PDB entry 8G3O | electron microscopy, 3.10 A resolution | chains E and H of the 10 polymer chains in the assembly

== Chain E ==
Molecule: FNI9 Fab heavy chain
Source organism: Homo sapiens
Notes: antibody fragment or engineered binder
Sequence (231 residues; each row starts with the number of its first residue):
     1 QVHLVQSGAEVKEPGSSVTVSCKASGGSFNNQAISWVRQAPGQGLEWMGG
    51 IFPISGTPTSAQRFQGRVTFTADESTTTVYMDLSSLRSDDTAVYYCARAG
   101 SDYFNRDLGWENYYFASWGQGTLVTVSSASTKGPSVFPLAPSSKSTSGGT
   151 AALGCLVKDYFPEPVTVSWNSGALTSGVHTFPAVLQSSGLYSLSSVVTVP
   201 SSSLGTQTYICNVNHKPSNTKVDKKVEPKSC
Not modelled in the structure: 131-231
Disulfide bonds: Cys22-Cys96

== Chain H ==
Molecule: Neuraminidase
Source organism: Influenza A virus
UniProtKB: A0A411D019 (A0A411D019_9INFA); residues 82-468 here = UniProt positions 82-468
Sequence (492 residues; each row starts with the number of its first residue; numbers below 1 keep their minus sign (Met-22 is residue -22)):
   -22 METDTLLLWVLLLWVPGSTGDHHHHHHGSGLNDIFEAQKIEWHEGSIINE
    28 TADDIVYRLTVIIDDRYESLKNLITLRADRLEMIINDNVSTILASGLVPR
    78 GSGSAEYRNWSKPQCGITGFAPFSKDNSIRLSAGGDIWVTREPYVSCDLD
   128 KCYQFALGQGTTLNNVHSNNTVRDRTPYRTLLMNELGVPFHLGTKQVCIA
   178 WSSSSCHDGKAWLHVCITGDDKNATASFIYNGRLVDSVVSWSNDILRTQE
   228 SECVCINGTCTVVMTDGNATGKADTKILFIEEGKIVHTSKLSGSAQHVEE
   278 CSCYPRYPGVRCVCRDNWKGSNRPIIDINIKDHSIVSSYVCSGLVGDTPR
   328 KSDSSSSSHCLNPNNEEGGHGVKGWAFDDGNDVWMGRTINETSRLGYETF
   378 KVVEGWSNPKSKLQINRQVIVDRGDRSGYSGIFSVEGKSCINRCFYVELI
   428 RGRKEETEVLWTSNSIVVFCGTSGTYGTGSWPDGADLNLMHT
Not modelled in the structure: -22 to 81
Disulfide bonds: Cys92-Cys417, Cys124-Cys129, Cys175-Cys193, Cys183-Cys230, Cys232-Cys237, Cys278-Cys291, Cys280-Cys289, Cys318-Cys337, Cys421-Cys447
Covalently attached groups: N-acetylglucosamine (NAG) linked to Asn86, Asn146, Asn234, Asn367; glycan linked to Asn200, Asn245
Construct notes: initiating methionine (-22); expression tag (-21 to 81, 469)
Ion coordination: Ca2+: Asp293, Gly297, Asp324, Gly345, His347
Reported in the primary citation:
  - post-translational modification sites: Asn245

== Chain E / chain H interface ==
Pairs across the interface (31; chain E residue first):
  Ile54(E) with Lys199(H)
  Ser55(E) with Lys199(H)
  Gly56(E) with Lys199(H)
  Thr57(E) with Asp221(H), hydrogen bond; Ile222(H)
  Pro58(E) with Asp221(H)
  Gln62(E) with Lys296(H), hydrogen bond
  Asp102(E) with Arg150(H), salt bridge
  Tyr103(E) with Arg150(H); Asp151(H), hydrogen bond; Arg152(H), hydrogen bond (side chain-backbone)
  Phe104(E) with Arg152(H), hydrogen bond (backbone-side chain); Ile222(H), hydrophobic
  Asn105(E) with Val149(H), hydrogen bond (side chain-backbone); Asp151(H)
  Arg106(E) with Glu119(H), salt bridge; Asp151(H), salt bridge; Arg152(H); Trp178(H), hydrogen bond (side chain-backbone); Ser179(H); Ile222(H); Arg224(H); Glu227(H), salt bridge
  Asp107(E) with Arg118(H), salt bridge; Arg292(H), salt bridge; His347(H), hydrogen bond (backbone-side chain); Arg371(H), salt bridge; Tyr406(H), hydrogen bond
  Leu108(E) with Arg371(H)
  Trp110(E) with Trp295(H), hydrophobic
  Glu111(E) with Lys431(H), salt bridge
Interface residues without a listed pair, chain H (24 interface residues in all): Arg156, Asp198, Asn294, Gly348

== Summary ==
The interface between chain E and chain H involves 15 residues on one side and 24 on the other, with 9
hydrogen bonds and 8 salt bridges. Polar contacts include Asp102(E)-Arg150(H), Arg106(E)-Glu119(H) and
Arg106(E)-Asp151(H). Covalently linked N-acetylglucosamine: at Asn86(H), Asn146(H), Asn234(H) and Asn367(H).
The paper reports a modification site at Asn245(H).
Here chain E is FNI9 Fab heavy chain (Homo sapiens) and chain H is Neuraminidase (Influenza A virus). Entry
8G3O (N2 neuraminidase of A/Hong_Kong/2671/2019 in complex with 3 FNI9 Fab molecules) was determined by
electron microscopy together with 8G30, 8G3M, 8G3N, 8G3V and 8G40 from the same study.
